Entry 7FF0 (X-ray diffraction, 2.60 A resolution); this record covers chains A and B.

Chain A (and B):
Molecule: cAMP-activated global transcriptional regulator Vfr
From: Pseudomonas aeruginosa PAO1
Notes: chain B of this document is another copy of the same molecule, construct and numbering; everything in this record applies to it too
UniProt: P55222 (VFR_PSEAE); numbering as in UniProt (aligned over 5-214)
Chain sequence (213 residues; row label = number of the first residue in the row):
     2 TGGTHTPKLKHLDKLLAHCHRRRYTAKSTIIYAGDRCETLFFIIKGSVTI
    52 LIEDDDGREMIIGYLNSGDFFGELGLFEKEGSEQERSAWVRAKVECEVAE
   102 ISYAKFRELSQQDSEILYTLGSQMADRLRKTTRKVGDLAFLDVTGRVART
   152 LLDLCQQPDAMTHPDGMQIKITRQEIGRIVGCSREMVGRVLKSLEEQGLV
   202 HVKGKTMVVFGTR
Unresolved in the structure: 2-8 (chain B: 2-11, 81-83)
Differences from the reference sequence: expression tag (2-4)
Swiss-Prot annotation at these positions:
  - DNA-binding region: Arg174 to Lys193 (H-T-H motif)
  - binding site (3',5'-cyclic AMP): Arg59, Glu60, Gly73 to Leu75, Arg87, Ser88, Thr132, Thr133, Arg179, Arg185
Bound ions: gold ion near Cys183 (its only coordinating residue here)
Residues lining bound ligands: adenosine-3',5'-cyclic-monophosphate (CMP): Ile32, Cys38, Ile51, Ile63, Leu66, Phe72, Gly73, Glu74, Leu75, Gly76, Glu86, Arg87, Ser88, Ala89, Val91, Tyr104, Arg128, Thr132
What the authors report for this chain:
  - gold ion coordination: Cys183

Interface between chain A and chain B:
Residue-residue contacts - 70 pairs, chain A then chain B:
  Ile53(A) - Thr133(B)
  Ile53(A) - Gly137(B)
  Asp55(A) - Gly137(B)
  Asp55(A) - Phe141(B)
  Asp56(A) - Asp138(B)
  Arg59(A) - Phe141(B)
  Met61(A) - Val136(B)  hydrophobic
  Met61(A) - Ala140(B)  hydrophobic
  Ile63(A) - Val136(B)  hydrophobic
  Leu75(A) - Ala126(B)  hydrophobic
  Leu75(A) - Leu129(B)  hydrophobic
  Leu75(A) - Arg130(B)  hydrogen bond (backbone-side chain)
  Leu77(A) - Tyr119(B)  hydrogen bond (backbone-side chain)
  Phe78(A) - Tyr119(B)
  Phe78(A) - Gly122(B)
  Phe78(A) - Ser123(B)
  Phe78(A) - Ala126(B)  hydrophobic
  Phe78(A) - Arg130(B)  hydrogen bond (backbone-side chain)
  Glu79(A) - Tyr119(B)
  Gln85(A) - Arg130(B)
  Ser88(A) - Arg130(B)
  Arg108(A) - Tyr119(B)  hydrogen bond
  Ser111(A) - Ser115(B)  hydrogen bond (backbone-side chain)
  Ser115(A) - Gln112(B)  hydrogen bond (side chain-backbone)
  Ser115(A) - Ser115(B)
  Ser115(A) - Leu118(B)
  Leu118(A) - Ser115(B)
  Tyr119(A) - Leu77(B)  hydrogen bond (side chain-backbone)
  Tyr119(A) - Phe78(B)
  Tyr119(A) - Arg108(B)  hydrogen bond
  Gly122(A) - Phe78(B)
  Gly122(A) - Met125(B)
  Ser123(A) - Phe78(B)  hydrogen bond (side chain-backbone)
  Ser123(A) - Glu79(B)
  Met125(A) - Gly122(B)
  Met125(A) - Ala126(B)
  Ala126(A) - Leu75(B)  hydrophobic
  Ala126(A) - Phe78(B)  hydrophobic
  Arg128(A) - Leu129(B)
  Leu129(A) - Arg128(B)
  Leu129(A) - Leu129(B)  hydrophobic
  Leu129(A) - Thr132(B)
  Arg130(A) - Leu75(B)  hydrogen bond (side chain-backbone)
  Arg130(A) - Glu79(B)  salt bridge
  Arg130(A) - Gln85(B)  hydrogen bond
  Arg130(A) - Ser88(B)
  Thr132(A) - Leu129(B)
  Thr132(A) - Thr132(B)
  Thr132(A) - Thr133(B)
  Thr132(A) - Val136(B)
  Thr133(A) - Ile53(B)
  Thr133(A) - Ile63(B)
  Val136(A) - Ile63(B)  hydrophobic
  Val136(A) - Thr132(B)
  Val136(A) - Val136(B)  hydrophobic
  Val136(A) - Leu139(B)
  Gly137(A) - Ile53(B)
  Leu139(A) - Val136(B)
  Leu139(A) - Arg147(B)
  Ala140(A) - Met61(B)  hydrophobic
  Ala140(A) - Arg147(B)  hydrogen bond (backbone-side chain)
  Ala140(A) - Val181(B)
  Ala140(A) - Gly182(B)
  Phe141(A) - Glu54(B)
  Phe141(A) - Asp55(B)
  Phe141(A) - Arg59(B)  hydrogen bond (backbone-side chain)
  Phe141(A) - Met61(B)  hydrophobic
  Phe141(A) - Gly182(B)
  Gly182(A) - Phe141(B)
  Cys183(A) - Phe141(B)
Also at the interface, not in a pair above, chain A (35 interface residues in all): Gly76, Lys135
Also at the interface, not in a pair above, chain B (41 interface residues in all): Glu60, Gly76, Ser111, Gln113, Lys135, Leu142

Summary:
35 residues of chain A face 41 of chain B across their interface, with 13 hydrogen bonds and 1 salt bridge.
Polar pairs include Arg130(A)-Glu79(B), Leu75(A)-Arg130(B) and Leu77(A)-Tyr119(B). Bound to chain A:
adenosine-3',5'-cyclic-monophosphate. UniProt lists 11 residues binding 3',5'-cyclic AMP on chain A. From the
paper: gold ion coordination by Cys183(A).
Chain A and chain B are both cAMP-activated global transcriptional regulator Vfr (Pseudomonas aeruginosa
PAO1); the structure, Pseudomonas aeruginosa Virulence Factor Regulator with cAMP ligand and auranofin, was
determined by X-ray diffraction together with 7FEW, 7FF8 and 7FF9 from the same study.
